PDB entry 4JI4 | X-ray diffraction, 3.69 A resolution | chains A and J of the 21 polymer chains in the assembly

# Chain A
Molecule: 16S rRNA
From: Thermus thermophilus
Sequence (1522 nucleotides; each row starts with the number of its first residue; note: 42 numbers in that range are skipped by the numbering (no residue carries them; nothing is unmodelled there); a row labelled like 190A-190L holds insertion residues (190A, then the next letters in order); numbering starts at 0):
     0 UUUGUUGGAG AGUUUGAUCC UGGCUCAGGG UGAACGCUGG CGGCGUGCCU AAGACAUGCA
    60 AGUCGUGCGG G
    73 CCGCGGGGUU UU
    88 ACUCCG
    95 UGGUC
   101 AGCGGCGGAC GGGUGAGUAA CGCGUGGGU
  129A G
   130 ACCUACCCGG AAGAGGGGGA CAACCCGGGG AAACUCGGGC UAAUCCCCCA UGUGGACCCG
   190 C
190A-190L CCCUUGGGGUGU
   191 GUCCAAAGGG CUUU
   216 GCCCGCUUCC GGAUGGGCCC GCGUCCCAUC AGCUAGUUGG UGGGGUAAUG GCCCACCAAG
   276 GCGACGACGG GUAGCCGGUC UGAGAGGAUG GCCGGCCACA GGGGCACUGA GACACGGGCC
   336 CCACUCCUAC GGGAGGCAGC AGUUAGGAAU CUUCCGCAAU GGGCGCAAGC CUGACGGAGC
   396 GACGCCGCUU GGAGGAAGAA GCCCUUCGGG GUGUAAACUC CUGAA
   442 CCCGGGACGA AACCCCCGAC GA
   474 GGGGACUGAC GGUACCGGG
   494 GUAAUAGCGC CGGCCAACUC CGUGCCAGCA GCCGCGGUAA UACGGAGGGC GCGAGCGUUA
   554 CCCGGAUUCA CUGGGCGUAA AGGGCGUGUA GGCGGCCUGG GGCGUCCCAU GUGAAAGACC
   614 ACGGCUCAAC CGUGGGGGAG CGUGGGAUAC GCUCAGGCUA GACGGUGGGA GAGGGUGGUG
   674 GAAUUCCCGG AGUAGCGGUG AAAUGCGCAG AUACCGGGAG GAACGCCGAU GGCGAAGGCA
   734 GCCACCUGGU CCACCCGUGA CGCUGAGGCG CGAAAGCGUG GGGAGCAAAC CGGAUUAGAU
   794 ACCCGGGUAG UCCACGCCCU AAACGAUGCG CGCUAGGUCU CUGGGUCU
   848 CCUGGGGGCC GAAGCUAACG CGUUAAGCGC GCCGCCUGGG GAGUACGGCC GCAAGGCUGA
   908 AACUCAAAGG AAUUGACGGG GGCCCGCACA AGCGGUGGAG CAUGUGGUUU AAUUCGAAGX
   968 AACGCGAAGA ACCUUACCAG GCCUUGACAU GCUAGG
 1003A G
  1004 AACCCGGGUG AAAGCCUGGG GUGCCCC
1030A-1030D GCGA
  1031 GGGGAGCCCU AGCACAGGUG CUGCAUGGCC GUCGUCAGCU CGUGCCGUGA GGUGUUGGGU
  1091 UAAGUCCCGC AACGAGCGCA ACCCCCGCCG UUAGUUGCCA GCGGUUCGGC CGGGCACUCU
  1151 AACGGGACUG CCCGCGAAA
  1171 GCGGGAGGAA GGAGGGGACG ACGUCUGGUC AGCAUGGCCC UUACGGCCUG GGCGACACAC
  1231 GUGCUACAAU GCCCACUACA AAGCGAUGCC ACCCGGCAAC GGGGAGCUAA UCGCAAAAAG
  1291 GUGGGCCCAG UUCGGAUUGG GGUCUGCAAC CCGACCCCAU GAAGCCGGAA UCGCUAGUAA
  1351 UCGCGGAUCA G
 1361A C
  1362 CAUGCCGCGG UGAAUACGUU CCCGGGCCUU GUACACACXG CCXGUXACGC CAUGGGAGCG
  1422 GGCUCUACCC GAAGUCGCCG GG
  1446 AGCCUACGGG
  1459 CAGGCGCCGA GGGUAGGGCC CGUGACUGGG GUGAAGUCGU AACAAGGUAG CUGUACCGGA
  1519 AGGUGCGGCU GGAUCCACUC CUUUCU
Unresolved in the structure: 0-4, 1534-1538
Sequence notes: conflict U1490 (C2113 in M26923.1), C1534 (A2157 in M26923.1), A1535 (C2158 in M26923.1)
Modified positions: PSU (pseudouridine-5'-monophosphate) at position 516, 7MG (7N-methyl-8-hydroguanosine-5'-monophosphate) at position 527, M2G (N2-dimethylguanosine-5'-monophosphate) at position 966, 5MC (5-methylcytidine-5'-monophosphate) at position 967, 2MG (2N-methylguanosine-5'-monophosphate) at position 1207, 5MC (5-methylcytidine-5'-monophosphate) at position 1400, 4OC (4n,o2'-methylcytidine-5'-monophosphate) at position 1402, 5MC (5-methylcytidine-5'-monophosphate) at position 1404, 5MC (5-methylcytidine-5'-monophosphate) at position 1407, UR3 (3-methyluridine-5'-monophoshate) at position 1498, MA6 (6N-dimethyladenosine-5'-monophoshate) at position 1518, MA6 (6N-dimethyladenosine-5'-monophoshate) at position 1519, PSU (pseudouridine-5'-monophosphate) at position 1540, PSU (pseudouridine-5'-monophosphate) at position 1541
Metal / ion sites: Mg2+ site 1 near U5 (its only coordinating residue here); Mg2+ site 2 near U12 (its only coordinating residue here); Mg2+ site 3 near G21 (its only coordinating residue here); Mg2+ site 4: G46, G394; Mg2+ site 5: C48, G115; Mg2+ site 6 near A53 (its only coordinating residue here); Mg2+ site 7: A59, C386, U387; Mg2+ site 8: U62, G105; Mg2+ site 9 near C89 (its only coordinating residue here); Mg2+ site 10 near C92 (its only coordinating residue here); Mg2+ site 11 near G107 (its only coordinating residue here); Mg2+ site 12 near A109 (its only coordinating residue here); 105 more Mg2+ sites not listed
What the authors report for this chain:
  - conformationally variable residues: G1491

# Chain J
Protein: Ribosomal protein S10
From: Thermus thermophilus
UniProtKB: Q5SHN7 (RS10_THET8); residues 1-105 here = UniProt positions 1-105
Chain sequence (105 residues; each row starts with the number of its first residue):
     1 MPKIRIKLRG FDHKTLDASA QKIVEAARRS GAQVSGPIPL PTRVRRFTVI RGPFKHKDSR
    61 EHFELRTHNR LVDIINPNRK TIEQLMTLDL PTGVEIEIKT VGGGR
Unresolved in the structure: 1-2, 101-105

# Chain A / chain J interface
Pairs across the interface (66; chain A residue first):
  G963(A) with Phe54(J), sugar contact
  A964(A) with Phe54(J), sugar contact; Lys55(J), hydrogen bond to the sugar
  A969(A) with Lys55(J), salt bridge to the phosphate
  C970(A) with Lys57(J), salt bridge to the phosphate
  G971(A) with Lys57(J), salt bridge to the phosphate
  C972(A) with Lys55(J), sugar contact; Lys57(J), salt bridge to the phosphate
  G973(A) with Phe54(J), sugar contact; Lys55(J), hydrogen bond to the sugar
  A975(A) with Thr48(J), base contact
  G1058(A) with Pro53(J), base contact
  C1059(A) with Pro53(J), sugar contact
  C1060(A) with Arg51(J), sugar contact; Gly52(J), sugar contact; His56(J), hydrogen bond to the base; Ser59(J), phosphate contact
  G1061(A) with His56(J), hydrogen bond to the sugar; Ser59(J), phosphate contact
  A1123(A) with Pro37(J), hydrogen bond to the sugar; Ile38(J), sugar contact; Pro39(J), base contact
  G1124(A) with Ser35(J), sugar contact; Ile38(J), sugar contact
  U1125(A) with Ser35(J), phosphate contact; Asp73(J), base contact
  U1150(A) with Pro39(J), hydrogen bond to the sugar; Leu40(J), sugar contact; Pro41(J), sugar contact
  A1151(A) with Pro39(J), sugar contact; Leu40(J), sugar contact; Pro41(J), sugar contact; Thr42(J), hydrogen bond to the phosphate; Arg70(J), phosphate contact
  A1152(A) with His13(J), hydrogen bond to the phosphate; Asp17(J), sugar contact; His68(J), salt bridge to the phosphate; Arg70(J), salt bridge to the phosphate
  C1153(A) with His13(J), salt bridge to the phosphate
  C1189(A) with Arg51(J), salt bridge to the phosphate; Glu61(J), phosphate contact
  G1197(A) with His56(J), hydrogen bond to the base
  U1199(A) with Phe54(J), sugar contact
  A1201(A) with Phe54(J), sugar contact
  G1202(A) with Phe54(J), phosphate contact
  G1253(A) with Val44(J), phosphate contact
  C1254(A) with Arg43(J), salt bridge to the phosphate; Val44(J), phosphate contact; Arg45(J), salt bridge to the phosphate
  G1255(A) with Arg45(J), salt bridge to the phosphate
  U1278(A) with Arg5(J), hydrogen bond to the base; Lys7(J), base contact; Glu97(J), base contact; Ile98(J), base contact; Lys99(J), base contact
  A1279(A) with Lys7(J), salt bridge to the phosphate; Arg9(J), salt bridge to the phosphate; Arg43(J), sugar contact
  A1280(A) with Leu40(J), sugar contact; Pro41(J), sugar contact
  C1366(A) with Arg60(J), hydrogen bond to the phosphate
  C1367(A) with Thr48(J), hydrogen bond to the sugar; Arg60(J), salt bridge to the phosphate; His62(J), sugar contact
  G1368(A) with Arg46(J), hydrogen bond to the sugar; His62(J), salt bridge to the phosphate
Other interface residues (no listed pair), chain A (35 interface residues in all): A1188, G1198

# In short
Chain A and chain J form an interface of 35 and 34 residues respectively; the contacts include 13 hydrogen
bonds and 15 salt bridges. Polar contacts include C1060(A)-His56(J), G1197(A)-His56(J) and U1278(A)-Arg5(J).
G46(A) and G394(A) form the Mg2+ site 4. C48(A) and G115(A) coordinate Mg2+ site 5. The paper reports
conformational variability at G1491(A).
Here chain A is 16S rRNA and chain J is Ribosomal protein S10, both from Thermus thermophilus. Entry 4JI4
(Crystal Structure of 30S ribosomal subunit from Thermus thermophilus) was determined by X-ray diffraction
(same publication as 4JI0, 4JI1, 4JI2, 4JI3, 4JI5, 4JI6, 4JI7 and 4JI8).
